6UZ1 - chains B and D of the 5 polymer chains in the assembly; structure by X-ray diffraction, 3.14 A resolution.

[Chain B]
Molecule: Beta-2-microglobulin
Organism: Homo sapiens
UniProt: P61769 (B2MG_HUMAN); residues 1-99 here correspond to UniProt positions 21-119 (UniProt number = residue number + 20)
Sequence (100 residues; numbered 0 to 99; the number before each row is that of its first residue; numbering starts at 0):
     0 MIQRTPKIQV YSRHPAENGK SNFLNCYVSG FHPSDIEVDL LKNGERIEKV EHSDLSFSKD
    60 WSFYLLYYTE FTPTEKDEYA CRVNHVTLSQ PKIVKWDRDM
Differences from the reference sequence: initiating methionine (0)
Cystine bridges: Cys-25/Cys-80
UniProt features mapped onto this chain:
  - modified residue: Gln-2 (Pyrrolidone carboxylic acid)
  - glycosylation: Ile-1 (N-linked (Glc) (glycation) isoleucine), Lys-19 (N-linked (Glc) (glycation) lysine), Lys-41 (N-linked (Glc) (glycation) lysine), Lys-48 (N-linked (Glc) (glycation) lysine), Lys-58 (N-linked (Glc) (glycation) lysine), Lys-91 (N-linked (Glc) (glycation) lysine), Lys-94 (N-linked (Glc) (glycation) lysine)

[Chain D]
Molecule: T cell receptor, alpha chain
Organism: Homo sapiens
Sequence (110 residues; numbered 2 to 117; 6 numbers in that range are skipped by the numbering (no residue carries them; nothing is unmodelled there); the number before each row is that of its first residue):
     2 EVEQNSGPLS VPEGAIASLN CTYSIRSSTS FFWYRQYSGK SPELIMSIYS NGDKEDG
    61 RFTAQLNKAS QYVSLLIRDS QPSDSATYLC AVT
    98 TDRSGKLQFG AGTQVVVTPD
Disordered / not traced: 116-117
Cystine bridges: Cys-22/Cys-90

[Interface between chain B and chain D]
Contacting residue pairs - 5 pairs, chain B then chain D:
  Phe-22(B) with Tyr-50(D), hydrophobic
  Glu-50(B) with Ser-51(D); Asn-52(D)
  Glu-69(B) with Tyr-50(D); Lys-55(D), salt bridge
Interface residues without a listed pair, chain B (5 interface residues in all): Ser-20, Lys-48
Interface residues without a listed pair, chain D (6 interface residues in all): Ser-48, Asp-54

[In short]
5 residues of chain B face 6 of chain D across their interface; the contacts include 1 salt bridge. The
salt-bridged pair is Glu-69(B)/Lys-55(D).
Chain B is Beta-2-microglobulin and chain D is T cell receptor, alpha chain, both from Homo sapiens; the
structure, Noncanonical binding of single-chain A6 TCR variant S3-4 in complex with Tax/HLA-A2, was determined
by X-ray diffraction.
